Entry 2MAK (solution NMR); this record covers chains C and D of the 4 polymer chains in the assembly.

== Chain C ==
Molecule: Stromal interaction molecule 1
From: Homo sapiens
UniProt: Q13586 (STIM1_HUMAN); residue numbers follow UniProt; this construct covers 312-387
Sequence (82 residues; row label = number of the first residue in the row; note: 311 numbers in that range are skipped by the numbering (no residue carries them; nothing is unmodelled there); numbers below 1 keep their minus sign (Gly-5 is residue -5)):
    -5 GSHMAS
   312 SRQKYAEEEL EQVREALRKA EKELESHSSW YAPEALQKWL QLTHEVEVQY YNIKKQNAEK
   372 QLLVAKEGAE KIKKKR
Construct notes: expression tag (-5 to 0)
UniProt features mapped onto this chain:
  - mutagenesis: Glu318 to Glu322 (Constitutive activation of CRAC channels), Val324 (V324P: Reduces activation of CRAC channels), Leu347 (L347A: Impairs ORAI1 CRAC channel gating; when associated with A-348. Impairs the interaction and clustering with ORAI1 in punctae at the cell membrane; when associated with A-348 ...), Gln348 (Q348A: Impairs ORAI1 CRAC channel gating; when associated with A-347. Impairs the interaction and clustering with ORAI1 in punctae at the cell membrane; when associated with A-347), Leu351 (L351R: Abolishes colocalization with ORAI1 and activation of CRAC channels), Tyr361 to Tyr362 (Abolishes activation of CRAC channels), Ala380 (A380R: Constitutive activation of CRAC channels), Lys382 to Lys386 (Abolishes activation of CRAC channels), Ile383 (I383R: Abolishes activation of CRAC channels)
Reported in the primary citation:
  - mutagenesis - E318Q/E319Q/E320Q/E322Q: increased stability
  - mutagenesis - V324P, Y361K/Y362K: decreased stability
  - mutagenesis - V324P, Y361K/Y362K: decreased binding to Calcium release-activated calcium channel protein 1 (chain D)
  - mutagenesis - A380R, I383R: unchanged binding to Calcium release-activated calcium channel protein 1 (chain D)
  - mutagenesis - K382E/K384E/K385E/K386E: abolished binding to Calcium release-activated calcium channel protein 1 (chain D)
  - mutagenesis - K382E/K384E/K385E/K386E: abolished signaling
  - mutagenesis - E318Q/E319Q/E320Q/E322Q, A380R: increased signaling with Calcium release-activated calcium channel protein 1 (chain D)
  - mutagenesis - V324P, I383R: decreased signaling with Calcium release-activated calcium channel protein 1 (chain D)
  - mutagenesis - L347R, L351R, Y361K/Y362K: abolished signaling with Calcium release-activated calcium channel protein 1 (chain D)
  - mutagenesis - Y361K: unchanged signaling with Calcium release-activated calcium channel protein 1 (chain D)
  - mutagenesis - K382E/K384E/K385E/K386E: unchanged stability

== Chain D ==
Molecule: Calcium release-activated calcium channel protein 1
From: Homo sapiens
Notes: fragment: Orai1 C-terminal domain
UniProt: Q96D31 (CRCM1_HUMAN); numbering as in UniProt (aligned over 272-292)
Sequence (23 residues; numbered -1 to 292; 271 numbers in that range are skipped by the numbering (no residue carries them; nothing is unmodelled there); the number before each row is that of its first residue; numbers below 1 keep their minus sign (Gly-1 is residue -1)):
    -1 GS
   272 ELNELAEFAR LQDQLDHRGD H
Construct notes: expression tag (-1 to 0)
Reported in the primary citation:
  - mutagenesis - E272A/E275A/E278A: unchanged signaling with Stromal interaction molecule 1 (chain C)
  - mutagenesis - D284A/D287A/D291A: decreased signaling with Stromal interaction molecule 1 (chain C)

== Interface between chain C and chain D ==
Contacting residue pairs - 24 pairs, chain C then chain D:
  Glu336(C) with Asp284(D); His288(D)
  Ser337(C) with His288(D)
  Ser339(C) with Asp284(D); His288(D); Arg289(D); Gly290(D)
  Ser340(C) with His288(D); Gly290(D)
  Tyr342(C) with Arg289(D); Gly290(D); Asp291(D)
  Ala343(C) with Arg289(D); Asp291(D)
  Pro344(C) with Arg289(D); Asp291(D)
  Leu347(C) with Asp284(D); Gln285(D)
  Leu351(C) with Ala277(D); Arg281(D)
  His355(C) with Asn274(D); Ala277(D)
  Glu358(C) with Leu273(D)
  Tyr362(C) with Ser0(D)
Also at the interface, not in a pair above, chain C (14 interface residues in all): Trp341, Val359
From the paper, about this interface:
  - hot spots on chain C (mutagenesis) - L347R, L351R: abolished signaling
  - hot spots on chain C (mutagenesis) - L347R, L351R: abolished localization
  - hot spots on chain D (mutagenesis) - R281A, L286S, R289A: decreased signaling

== Summary ==
14 residues of chain C face 11 of chain D across their interface. From UniProt: 17 mutagenesis sites on chain
C. From the paper: K382E/K384E/K385E/K386E, L347R and L351R of chain C abolish signaling; L347R, L351R and
Y361K/Y362K of chain C abolish signaling with Calcium release-activated calcium channel protein 1 (chain D);
14 substitutions were tested in all.
Here chain C is Stromal interaction molecule 1 and chain D is Calcium release-activated calcium channel
protein 1, both from Homo sapiens. Entry 2MAK (Solution structure of the STIM1 CC1-CC2 homodimer in complex
with two Orai1 C-terminal domains) was determined by solution NMR.
